Entry 6LSN (X-ray diffraction, 2.44 A resolution); this record covers chains C and D of the 6 polymer chains in the assembly.

# Chain C
Molecule: Tubulin alpha-1B chain
Organism: Sus scrofa
UniProt: Q2XVP4 (TBA1B_PIG); numbering as in UniProt (aligned over 1-450)
Sequence (450 residues; row label = number of the first residue in the row):
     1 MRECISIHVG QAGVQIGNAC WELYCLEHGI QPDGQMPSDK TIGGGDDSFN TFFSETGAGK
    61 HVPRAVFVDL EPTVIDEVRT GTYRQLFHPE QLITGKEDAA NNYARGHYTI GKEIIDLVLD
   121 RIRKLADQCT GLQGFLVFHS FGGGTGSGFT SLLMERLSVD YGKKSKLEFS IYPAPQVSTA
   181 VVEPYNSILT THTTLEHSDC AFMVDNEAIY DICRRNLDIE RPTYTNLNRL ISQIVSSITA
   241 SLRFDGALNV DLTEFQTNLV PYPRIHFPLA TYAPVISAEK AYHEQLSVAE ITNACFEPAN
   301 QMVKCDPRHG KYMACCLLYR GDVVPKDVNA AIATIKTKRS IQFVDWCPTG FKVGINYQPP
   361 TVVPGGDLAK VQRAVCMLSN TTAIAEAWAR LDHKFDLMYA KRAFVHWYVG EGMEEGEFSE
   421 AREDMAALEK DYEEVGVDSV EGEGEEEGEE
Not modelled in the structure: 441-450
Metal / ion sites: Ca2+: D39, T41, G44, E55; Mg2+ near E220 (its only coordinating residue here)
Small-molecule neighbours: GTP (guanosine-5'-triphosphate): G10, Q11, A12, Q15, I16, D69, D98, A99, A100, N101, N102, S140, G142, G143, G144, T145, G146, I171, P173, V177, S178, T179, E183, N206, Y224, L227, N228, I231
Swiss-Prot annotation at these positions:
  - motif: M1 to C4 (MREC motif)
  - active site: E254
  - binding site (GTP): G10, Q11, A12, Q15, E71, A99, S140, G143, G144, T145, G146, T179, E183, N206, Y224, N228, L252
  - binding site (Mg(2+)): E71
  - modified residue: K40 (N6,N6,N6-trimethyllysine), S48 (Phosphoserine), S232 (Phosphoserine), Y282 (3'-nitrotyrosine), R339 (Omega-N-methylarginine), S439 (Phosphoserine), E443 (5-glutamyl polyglutamate), E445 (5-glutamyl polyglutamate)
  - cross-link (Glycyl lysine isopeptide (Lys-Gly)): K326 (interchain with G-Cter in ubiquitin), K370 (interchain with G-Cter in ubiquitin)

# Chain D
Molecule: Tubulin beta chain
Organism: Sus scrofa
UniProt: A0A287AGU7 (A0A287AGU7_PIG); the author numbering skips numbers that UniProt does not, so the offset changes along the chain: 1-42 = UniProt 1-42; 45-360 = UniProt 43-358; 369-455 = UniProt 359-445
Sequence (445 residues; numbered 1 to 455; 10 numbers in that range are skipped by the numbering (no residue carries them; nothing is unmodelled there); the number before each row is that of its first residue):
     1 MREIVHIQAG QCGNQIGAKF WEVISDEHGI DPTGSYHGDS DL
    45 QLERINVYYN EATGNKYVPR AILVDLEPGT MDSVRSGPFG QIFRPDNFVF GQSGAGNNWA
   105 KGHYTEGAEL VDSVLDVVRK ESESCDCLQG FQLTHSLGGG TGSGMGTLLI SKIREEYPDR
   165 IMNTFSVMPS PKVSDTVVEP YNATLSVHQL VENTDETYCI DNEALYDICF RTLKLTTPTY
   225 GDLNHLVSAT MSGVTTCLRF PGQLNADLRK LAVNMVPFPR LHFFMPGFAP LTSRGSQQYR
   285 ALTVPELTQQ MFDSKNMMAA CDPRHGRYLT VAAIFRGRMS MKEVDEQMLN VQNKNSSYFV
   345 EWIPNNVKTA VCDIPP
   369 RGLKMSATFI GNSTAIQELF KRISEQFTAM FRRKAFLHWY TGEGMDEMEF TEAESNMNDL
   429 VSEYQQYQDA TADEQGEFEE EEGEDEA
Not modelled in the structure: 1, 276-284, 442-455
Metal / ion sites: Mg2+: Q11 (together with GDP)
Small-molecule neighbours: GDP (guanosine-5'-diphosphate): G10, Q11, C12, Q15, I16, D69, N101, S140, G142, G143, G144, T145, G146, S147, V171, P173, V177, S178, E183, N206, Y224, L227, N228

# How chain C and chain D interact
Pairs across the interface - 51 pairs, chain C then chain D:
  Q11(C) - Q247(D)  hydrogen bond
  K96(C) - D130(D)  salt bridge
  E97(C) - C131(D)
  E97(C) - R164(D)  salt bridge
  D98(C) - K254(D)  salt bridge
  A100(C) - R253(D)
  A100(C) - K254(D)
  A100(C) - V257(D)
  N101(C) - K254(D)
  N101(C) - N258(D)
  R105(C) - R253(D)
  P175(C) - N349(D)
  S178(C) - K352(D)  hydrogen bond
  T179(C) - N258(D)  hydrogen bond (backbone-side chain)
  A180(C) - N258(D)
  A180(C) - K352(D)
  V181(C) - N258(D)
  V181(C) - I347(D)  hydrophobic
  V181(C) - P348(D)
  V181(C) - K352(D)
  V182(C) - V257(D)  hydrophobic
  E220(C) - K326(D)  salt bridge
  R221(C) - M325(D)  hydrogen bond
  R221(C) - K326(D)
  R221(C) - D329(D)  salt bridge
  K394(C) - P348(D)
  K394(C) - N349(D)  hydrogen bond
  L397(C) - W346(D)
  L397(C) - P348(D)  hydrophobic
  M398(C) - W346(D)
  M398(C) - P348(D)
  K401(C) - F262(D)
  K401(C) - W346(D)
  K401(C) - A438(D)
  K401(C) - T439(D)  hydrogen bond (side chain-backbone)
  R402(C) - F262(D)
  A403(C) - P261(D)
  A403(C) - F262(D)
  F404(C) - V257(D)
  F404(C) - N258(D)
  F404(C) - V260(D)
  F404(C) - P261(D)  hydrogen bond (backbone-backbone)
  F404(C) - T314(D)
  F404(C) - I347(D)  hydrophobic
  H406(C) - V260(D)
  H406(C) - P261(D)  hydrogen bond (side chain-backbone)
  H406(C) - F262(D)
  H406(C) - P263(D)
  W407(C) - A256(D)
  W407(C) - V257(D)
  W407(C) - V260(D)  hydrogen bond (side chain-backbone)
Other interface residues (no listed pair), chain C (27 interface residues in all): P72, Y210, Y224
Other interface residues (no listed pair), chain D (32 interface residues in all): R2, L132, L248, D251, E345, N350, Y435, A440

# Overview
Chain C and chain D form an interface of 27 and 32 residues respectively, with 9 hydrogen bonds and 5 salt
bridges. Among the polar pairs are K96(C)-D130(D), E97(C)-R164(D) and D98(C)-K254(D). Bound to chain C: GTP.
Chain D binds GDP.
Chain C is Tubulin alpha-1B chain and chain D is Tubulin beta chain, both from Sus scrofa; the structure,
Crystal structure of tubulin-inhibitor complex, was determined by X-ray diffraction.
